7CE8 - chains A and F of the 6 polymer chains in the assembly; structure by X-ray diffraction, 2.73 A resolution.

[Chain A]
Protein: Tubulin alpha-1B chain
From: Sus scrofa
UniProt: Q2XVP4 (TBA1B_PIG); numbering as in UniProt (aligned over 1-450)
Sequence (450 residues; each row starts with the number of its first residue):
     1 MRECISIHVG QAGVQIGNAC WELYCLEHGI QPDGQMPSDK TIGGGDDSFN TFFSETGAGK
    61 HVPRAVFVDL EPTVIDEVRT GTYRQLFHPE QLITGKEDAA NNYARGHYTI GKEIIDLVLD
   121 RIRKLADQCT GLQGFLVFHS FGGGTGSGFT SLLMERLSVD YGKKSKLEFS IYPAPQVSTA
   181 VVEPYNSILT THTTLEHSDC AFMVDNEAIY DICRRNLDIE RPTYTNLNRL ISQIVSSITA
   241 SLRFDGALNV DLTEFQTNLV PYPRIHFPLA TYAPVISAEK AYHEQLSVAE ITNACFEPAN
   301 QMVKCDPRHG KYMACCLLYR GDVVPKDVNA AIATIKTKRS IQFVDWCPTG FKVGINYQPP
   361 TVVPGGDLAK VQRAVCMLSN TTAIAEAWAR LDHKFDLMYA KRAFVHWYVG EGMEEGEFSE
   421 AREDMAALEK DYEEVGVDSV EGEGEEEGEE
Not modelled in the structure: 438-450
Metal / ion sites: Ca2+: Asp-39, Thr-41, Gly-44, Glu-55
Small-molecule neighbours: GTP (guanosine-5'-triphosphate): Gly-10, Gln-11, Ala-12, Gln-15, Ile-16, Asp-69, Asp-98, Ala-99, Ala-100, Asn-101, Asn-102, Ser-140, Gly-142, Gly-143, Gly-144, Thr-145, Gly-146, Ile-171, Pro-173, Val-177, Ser-178, Glu-183, Asn-206, Tyr-224, Leu-227, Asn-228, Ile-231
UniProt features mapped onto this chain:
  - motif: Met-1 to Cys-4 (MREC motif)
  - active site: Glu-254
  - binding site (GTP): Gly-10, Gln-11, Ala-12, Gln-15, Glu-71, Ala-99, Ser-140, Gly-143, Gly-144, Thr-145, Gly-146, Thr-179, Glu-183, Asn-206, Tyr-224, Asn-228, Leu-252
  - binding site (Mg(2+)): Glu-71
  - modified residue: Lys-40 (N6,N6,N6-trimethyllysine), Ser-48 (Phosphoserine), Ser-232 (Phosphoserine), Tyr-282 (3'-nitrotyrosine), Arg-339 (Omega-N-methylarginine), Ser-439 (Phosphoserine), Glu-443 (5-glutamyl polyglutamate), Glu-445 (5-glutamyl polyglutamate)
  - cross-link (Glycyl lysine isopeptide (Lys-Gly)): Lys-326 (interchain with G-Cter in ubiquitin), Lys-370 (interchain with G-Cter in ubiquitin)

[Chain F]
Protein: Tubulin tyrosine ligase
From: Gallus gallus
UniProt: E1BQ43 (E1BQ43_CHICK); residue numbers follow UniProt; this construct covers 1-378
Sequence (384 residues; numbered 1 to 384; the number before each row is that of its first residue):
     1 MYTFVVRDEN SSVYAEVSRL LLATGQWKRL RKDNPRFNLM LGERNRLPFG RLGHEPGLVQ
    61 LVNYYRGADK LCRKASLVKL IKTSPELSES CTWFPESYVI YPTNLKTPVA PAQNGIRHLI
   121 NNTRTDEREV FLAAYNRRRE GREGNVWIAK SSAGAKGEGI LISSEASELL DFIDEQGQVH
   181 VIQKYLEKPL LLEPGHRKFD IRSWVLVDHL YNIYLYREGV LRTSSEPYNS ANFQDKTCHL
   241 TNHCIQKEYS KNYGRYEEGN EMFFEEFNQY LMDALNTTLE NSILLQIKHI IRSCLMCIEP
   301 AISTKHLHYQ SFQLFGFDFM VDEELKVWLI EVNGAPACAQ KLYAELCQGI VDVAISSVFP
   361 LADTGQKTSQ PTSIFIKLHH HHHH
Not modelled in the structure: 104-125, 150-160, 248-251, 363-371, 381-384
Sequence notes: expression tag (379-384)
Small-molecule neighbours: AMP-PCP (ACP; phosphomethylphosphonic acid adenylate ester): Lys-74, Ile-148, Gln-183, Lys-184, Tyr-185, Leu-186, Lys-198, Asp-200, Arg-202, Arg-222, His-239, Leu-240, Thr-241, Asn-242, His-243, Asp-318, Ile-330, Glu-331, Asn-333

[Interface between chain A and chain F]
Residue-residue contacts (21):
  Gln-176(A) / Pro-56(F)
  Glu-207(A) / His-54(F)  salt bridge
  Glu-297(A) / His-306(F)
  Lys-304(A) / His-54(F)
  Asp-306(A) / Arg-66(F)
  Asp-306(A) / Leu-307(F)
  Arg-308(A) / Pro-300(F)  hydrogen bond (side chain-backbone)
  Arg-308(A) / Ala-301(F)
  Arg-308(A) / Ile-302(F)
  Arg-308(A) / Ser-303(F)  hydrogen bond (side chain-backbone)
  His-309(A) / Arg-66(F)  hydrogen bond (side chain-backbone)
  His-309(A) / Gly-67(F)
  His-309(A) / Ala-301(F)  hydrogen bond (side chain-backbone)
  Lys-338(A) / Pro-300(F)
  Ser-340(A) / Ala-301(F)
  Glu-386(A) / Gly-50(F)
  Glu-386(A) / Arg-66(F)  salt bridge
  Arg-390(A) / Gly-50(F)
  Arg-390(A) / His-54(F)
  His-393(A) / Arg-51(F)
  Glu-433(A) / Arg-46(F)  salt bridge
Other interface residues (no listed pair), chain A (16 interface residues in all): Pro-298, Cys-305, Ala-389
Other interface residues (no listed pair), chain F (15 interface residues in all): Gly-53, His-308

[In short]
16 residues of chain A and 15 residues of chain F are in contact, with 4 hydrogen bonds and 3 salt bridges.
Polar pairs include Glu-207(A)/His-54(F), Glu-386(A)/Arg-66(F) and Glu-433(A)/Arg-46(F). Chain A binds GTP.
Ligands of chain F: AMP-PCP.
Here chain A is Tubulin alpha-1B chain (Sus scrofa) and chain F is Tubulin tyrosine ligase (Gallus gallus).
Entry 7CE8 (Crystal structure of T2R-TTL-Compound11 complex) was determined by X-ray diffraction, deposited
together with 7CE6, 7CDA and 7CEK.
